5KDO - chains A and B of the 3 polymer chains in the assembly; structure by X-ray diffraction, 1.90 A resolution.

[Chain A]
Protein: Guanine nucleotide-binding protein G(i) subunit alpha-1
Organism: Rattus norvegicus
UniProt: P10824 (GNAI1_RAT); the construct has insertions or renumbered stretches relative to UniProt, so the offset changes along the chain: 1-333 = UniProt 1-333; 338-358 = UniProt 334-354
Chain sequence (358 residues; row label = number of the first residue in the row):
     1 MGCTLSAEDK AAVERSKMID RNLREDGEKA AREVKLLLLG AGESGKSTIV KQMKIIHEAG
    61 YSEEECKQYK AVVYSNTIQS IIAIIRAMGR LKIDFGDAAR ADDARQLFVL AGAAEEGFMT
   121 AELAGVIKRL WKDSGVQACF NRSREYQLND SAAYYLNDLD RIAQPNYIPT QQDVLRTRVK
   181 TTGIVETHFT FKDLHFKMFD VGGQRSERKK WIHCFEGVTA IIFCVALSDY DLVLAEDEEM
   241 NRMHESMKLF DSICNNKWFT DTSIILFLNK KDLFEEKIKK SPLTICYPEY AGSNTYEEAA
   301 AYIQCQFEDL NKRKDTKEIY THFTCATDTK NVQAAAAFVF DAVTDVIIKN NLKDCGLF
Disordered / not traced: 1-5, 346-358
Construct notes: insertion (334-337)
Small-molecule neighbours: GDP (guanosine-5'-diphosphate): A41, G42, E43, S44, G45, K46, S47, T48, D150, S151, L175, R176, R178, D200, N269, K270, D272, L273, T324, C325, A326, T327
UniProt features mapped onto this chain:
  - region: K35 to T48 (G1 motif), D173 to T181 (G2 motif), F196 to R205 (G3 motif), I265 to D272 (G4 motif), T324 to T329 (G5 motif)
  - binding site (GTP): E43 to T48, D150, S151, L175 to R178, D200 to Q204, N269 to D272, A326
  - binding site (Mg(2+)): S47, T181
  - lipidation: G2 (N-myristoyl glycine), C3 (S-palmitoyl cysteine)
Reported in the primary citation:
  - contacts within the chain: H57-F189 (pi stacking) (proposed by the authors, not directly observed)

[Chain B]
Protein: Guanine nucleotide-binding protein G(I)/G(S)/G(T) subunit beta-1
Organism: Bos taurus
UniProt: P62871 (GBB1_BOVIN); residue numbers follow UniProt; this construct covers 1-340
Chain sequence (340 residues; numbered 1 to 340; the number before each row is that of its first residue):
     1 MSELDQLRQE AEQLKNQIRD ARKACADATL SQITNNIDPV GRIQMRTRRT LRGHLAKIYA
    61 MHWGTDSRLL VSASQDGKLI IWDSYTTNKV HAIPLRSSWV MTCAYAPSGN YVACGGLDNI
   121 CSIYNLKTRE GNVRVSRELA GHTGYLSCCR FLDDNQIVTS SGDTTCALWD IETGQQTTTF
   181 TGHTGDVMSL SLAPDTRLFV SGACDASAKL WDVREGMCRQ TFTGHESDIN AICFFPNGNA
   241 FATGSDDATC RLFDLRADQE LMTYSHDNII CGITSVSFSK SGRLLLAGYD DFNCNVWDAL
   301 KADRAGVLAG HDNRVSCLGV TDDGMAVATG SWDSFLKIWN
Disordered / not traced: 1, 129-132
UniProt features mapped onto this chain:
  - modified residue: S2 (N-acetylserine), H266 (Phosphohistidine)

[How chain A and chain B interact]
Residue-residue contacts (47; chain A residue first):
  A12(A) with N88(B)
  V13(A) with N88(B)
  R15(A) with V90(B), hydrogen bond (side chain-backbone); H91(B), hydrogen bond
  S16(A) with N88(B); K89(B), hydrogen bond (side chain-backbone)
  I19(A) with K89(B); V90(B); A92(B), hydrophobic
  D20(A) with K89(B), salt bridge
  L23(A) with L55(B); K78(B); K89(B)
  D26(A) with K78(B), salt bridge
  G27(A) with L55(B)
  T182(A) with N119(B), hydrogen bond (backbone-side chain); T143(B)
  G183(A) with L117(B); N119(B)
  I184(A) with W99(B); L117(B), hydrogen bond (backbone-backbone)
  E186(A) with W99(B), hydrogen bond
  F199(A) with W99(B), hydrophobic
  Q204(A) with L117(B)
  S206(A) with Y145(B); G162(B); D186(B)
  E207(A) with D186(B), hydrogen bond (backbone-side chain)
  K209(A) with D228(B), salt bridge
  K210(A) with M101(B); Y145(B); M188(B); C204(B); D228(B), salt bridge; N230(B), hydrogen bond; D246(B), salt bridge
  W211(A) with L117(B), hydrophobic; Y145(B)
  H213(A) with Y59(B); W332(B)
  C214(A) with Y59(B); Q75(B), hydrogen bond; W99(B)
  F215(A) with W99(B), hydrophobic
  E216(A) with K57(B), salt bridge
  W258(A) with R314(B); W332(B), hydrophobic
Also at the interface, not in a pair above, chain B (32 interface residues in all): G53, I80, T87, S97, D118, H142, G144

[Summary]
25 residues of chain A and 32 residues of chain B are in contact, with 9 hydrogen bonds and 6 salt bridges.
Polar pairs include D20(A)-K89(B), D26(A)-K78(B) and K209(A)-D228(B). Ligands of chain A: GDP. From the paper:
contacts within the chain involving H57(A) and F189(A).
Here chain A is Guanine nucleotide-binding protein G(i) subunit alpha-1 (Rattus norvegicus) and chain B is
Guanine nucleotide-binding protein G(I)/G(S)/G(T) subunit beta-1 (Bos taurus). Entry 5KDO (Heterotrimeric
complex of the 4 alanine insertion variant of the Gi alpha1 subunit and the Gbeta1-Ggamma1) was determined by
X-ray diffraction together with 5KDL from the same study.
